PDB entry 8B3P | electron microscopy, 2.81 A resolution | chains FFF and PPP of the 55 polymer chains in the assembly

== Chain FFF ==
Name: Tail virion protein G9P
From: Enterobacteria phage f1
Reference sequence: P69537 (G9P_BPF1); numbering as in UniProt (aligned over 1-32)
Chain sequence (32 residues; numbered 1 to 32; the number before each row is that of its first residue):
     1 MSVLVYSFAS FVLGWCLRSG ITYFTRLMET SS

== Chain PPP ==
Name: Capsid protein G8P
From: Enterobacteria phage f1
Reference sequence: P69540 (CAPSD_BPF1); residues 1-50 here correspond to UniProt positions 24-73 (UniProt number = residue number + 23)
Chain sequence (50 residues; each row starts with the number of its first residue):
     1 AEGDDPAKAA FDSLQASATE MIGYAWAMVV VIVGATIGIK LFKKFTSKAS
Not modelled in the structure: 1-4
Construct notes: engineered mutation Met21 (Tyr44 in P69540)
Reported in the primary citation:
  - mutagenesis - Y21M: increased stability (citing earlier work)

== Interface between chain FFF and chain PPP ==
Pairs across the interface (14; chain FFF residue first):
  Ala9(FFF) - Pro6(PPP)  hydrophobic
  Val12(FFF) - Ala7(PPP)  hydrophobic
  Trp15(FFF) - Phe11(PPP)  hydrophobic
  Cys16(FFF) - Phe11(PPP)  hydrophobic
  Cys16(FFF) - Leu14(PPP)
  Ser19(FFF) - Leu14(PPP)
  Gly20(FFF) - Leu14(PPP)
  Gly20(FFF) - Met21(PPP)
  Phe24(FFF) - Met21(PPP)  hydrophobic
  Leu27(FFF) - Met21(PPP)  hydrophobic
  Leu27(FFF) - Ile22(PPP)  hydrophobic
  Ser31(FFF) - Ala25(PPP)
  Ser31(FFF) - Met28(PPP)
  Ser31(FFF) - Val29(PPP)
Interface residues without a listed pair, chain FFF (11 interface residues in all): Tyr6, Tyr23

== Summary ==
11 residues of chain FFF face 9 of chain PPP across their interface. The paper reports that Y21M of chain PPP
increases stability.
Chain FFF is Tail virion protein G9P and chain PPP is Capsid protein G8P, both from Enterobacteria phage f1;
the structure, CryoEM structure of the round tip (proteins pVII/pVIII/pIX) from the f1 filamentous
bacteriophage, was determined by electron microscopy together with 8B3O and 8B3Q from the same study.
